9MZU - chains E and F of the 6 polymer chains in the assembly; structure by electron microscopy, 2.40 A resolution.

== Chain E ==
Molecule: PorK
From: Porphyromonas gingivalis
UniProt: Q7MXB7 (Q7MXB7_PORGI); numbering as in UniProt (aligned over 1-491)
Amino-acid sequence (491 residues; row label = number of the first residue in the row):
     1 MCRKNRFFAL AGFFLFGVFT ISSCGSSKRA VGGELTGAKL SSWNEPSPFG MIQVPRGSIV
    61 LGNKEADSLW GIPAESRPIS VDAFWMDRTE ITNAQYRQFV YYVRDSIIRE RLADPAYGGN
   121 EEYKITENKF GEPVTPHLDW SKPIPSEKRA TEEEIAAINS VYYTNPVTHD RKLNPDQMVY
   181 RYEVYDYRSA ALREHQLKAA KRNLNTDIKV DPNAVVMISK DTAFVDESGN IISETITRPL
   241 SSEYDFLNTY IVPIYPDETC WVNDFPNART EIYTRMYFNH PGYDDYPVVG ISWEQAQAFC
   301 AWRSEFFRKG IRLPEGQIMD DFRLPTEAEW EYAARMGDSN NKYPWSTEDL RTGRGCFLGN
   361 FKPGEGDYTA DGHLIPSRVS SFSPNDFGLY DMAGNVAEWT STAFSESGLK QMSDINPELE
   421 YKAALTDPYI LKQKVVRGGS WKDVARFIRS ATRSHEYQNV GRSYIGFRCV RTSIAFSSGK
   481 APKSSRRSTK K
Disordered / not traced: 1-31, 477-491
Covalent attachments: glycan linked to Ser106, Thr222
Metal / ion sites: Ca2+: Glu90, Asp391, Gly394, Val396, Glu398

== Chain F ==
Molecule: Gliding motility protein GldN
From: Porphyromonas gingivalis
UniProt: Q7MXB4 (Q7MXB4_PORGI); residues -1 to 359 here correspond to UniProt positions 1-361 (UniProt number = residue number + 2)
Amino-acid sequence (361 residues; numbered -1 to 359; the number before each row is that of its first residue; numbers below 1 keep their minus sign (Met-1 is residue -1)):
    -1 MFMKVFKAVI GAILAATVSI SSVAQENTNN RSPQVGRAPR NTEVEQTTTL SNRAQEFNRR
    59 LTQKTDNAPW RRVVYRRVDL MEESNAVLYY PPRPIGDRKN LFSTIFGLIN SNSLDVYEYL
   119 DGFEAFTDQY KIKFQEFLDR FGIYYQPSTN KNAELFKVAD SDIPSAEVKA YYVKEEWYFT
   179 PTNSDVDIKI QAICPIMTGQ DEFGEVRNQP LFWIPYENIR PYIARERVML SSLNNTRNST
   239 IDDFFRLNLY KGDIVKTENL HNRALAEYCP TPDSMKMESK RIDKELQGFR DGLFVTQDTT
   299 WMKQAETKKS KGKKLEKARG KNITSRTRGQ GEGAAETEAV EPKKQKASKN KAATRSVRRR
   359 K
Disordered / not traced: -1 to 46, 300-359
Covalent attachments: alpha-D-mannopyranose (MAN) linked to Ser272

== How chain E and chain F interact ==
Pairs across the interface (41; chain E residue first):
  Ser68(E) - Leu231(F)
  Trp70(E) - Asn232(F)  hydrogen bond (backbone-side chain)
  Gly71(E) - Ser229(F)
  Gly71(E) - Asn232(F)
  Pro73(E) - Leu247(F)  hydrophobic
  Glu75(E) - Leu245(F)
  Glu75(E) - Leu247(F)
  Arg77(E) - Asp183(F)  salt bridge
  Met217(E) - Asn50(F)
  Ile218(E) - Asn50(F)
  Ser219(E) - Asn50(F)
  Ser219(E) - Arg51(F)  hydrogen bond (backbone-side chain)
  Lys220(E) - Arg51(F)
  Asp221(E) - Arg51(F)  salt bridge
  Thr237(E) - Asn50(F)
  Asn248(E) - Arg51(F)  hydrogen bond
  Glu406(E) - Arg225(F)  salt bridge
  Glu406(E) - Asn236(F)
  Glu406(E) - Asp241(F)
  Glu406(E) - Leu245(F)
  Ser407(E) - Asp241(F)  hydrogen bond
  Ser407(E) - Arg244(F)
  Ser407(E) - Leu245(F)
  Lys410(E) - Arg244(F)  hydrogen bond (backbone-side chain)
  Lys410(E) - Leu245(F)  hydrogen bond (side chain-backbone)
  Lys410(E) - Asn246(F)  hydrogen bond
  Gln411(E) - Leu59(F)
  Ser413(E) - Asn181(F)
  Asp414(E) - Asn181(F)
  Asp414(E) - Asp183(F)
  Leu419(E) - Phe55(F)  hydrophobic
  Leu419(E) - Leu59(F)  hydrophobic
  Glu420(E) - Phe55(F)
  Glu420(E) - Arg58(F)  hydrogen bond (backbone-side chain)
  Tyr421(E) - Arg51(F)
  Tyr421(E) - Ala52(F)  hydrogen bond (side chain-backbone)
  Tyr421(E) - Phe55(F)  hydrophobic
  Lys422(E) - Arg51(F)  hydrogen bond (backbone-side chain)
  Ala424(E) - Ser49(F)
  Asp427(E) - Ser49(F)  hydrogen bond
  Ile430(E) - Arg225(F)
Also at the interface, not in a pair above, chain E (30 interface residues in all): Leu69, Ile72, Leu192, Ile415
Also at the interface, not in a pair above, chain F (22 interface residues in all): Glu54, Leu228, Ser237

== In short ==
Chain E and chain F form an interface of 30 and 22 residues respectively, with 11 hydrogen bonds and 3 salt
bridges. Polar pairs include Arg77(E)-Asp183(F), Asp221(E)-Arg51(F) and Glu406(E)-Arg225(F).
Alpha-D-mannopyranose is covalently linked to Ser272(F). Glu90(E), Asp391(E), Gly394(E), Val396(E) and
Glu398(E) form the Ca2+ site.
Chain E is PorK and chain F is Gliding motility protein GldN, both from Porphyromonas gingivalis; the
structure, Structure of PorKN from Porphyromonas gingivalis, was determined by electron microscopy.
